Entry 5DRM (X-ray diffraction, 2.24 A resolution); this record covers chains A and B of the 4 polymer chains in the assembly.

# Chain A (and B)
Protein: Estrogen receptor
From: Homo sapiens
Notes: chain B of this document is another copy of the same molecule, construct and numbering; everything in this record applies to it too
UniProtKB: P03372 (ESR1_HUMAN); numbering as in UniProt (aligned over 298-554)
Sequence (257 residues; each row starts with the number of its first residue):
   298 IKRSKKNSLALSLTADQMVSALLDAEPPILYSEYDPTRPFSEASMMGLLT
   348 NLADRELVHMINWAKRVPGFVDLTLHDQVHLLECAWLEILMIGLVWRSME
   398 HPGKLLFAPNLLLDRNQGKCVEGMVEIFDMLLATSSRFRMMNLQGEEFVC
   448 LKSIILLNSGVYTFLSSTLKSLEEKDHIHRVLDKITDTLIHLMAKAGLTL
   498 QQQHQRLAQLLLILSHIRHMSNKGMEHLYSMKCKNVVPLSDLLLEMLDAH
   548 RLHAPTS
Unresolved in the structure: 298-304, 461-465, 549-554 (chain B: 298-304, 332-336, 463, 530-532, 549-554)
Differences from the reference sequence: engineered mutation Ser537 (Tyr in P03372)
Ligand contacts: 4,4'-thiene-2,5-diylbis(3-chlorophenol) (5ET): Met343, Leu346, Leu349, Ala350, Glu353, Leu384, Leu387, Met388, Leu391, Arg394, Phe404, Val418, Glu419, Gly420, Met421, Ile424, Leu428, Gly521, His524, Leu525, Met528
From the paper describing this entry:
  - conformationally variable residues (helix shift): Thr347, Leu525

# How chain A and chain B interact
Contacting residue pairs - 55 pairs, chain A then chain B:
  Ala430(A) with Tyr459(B)
  Arg434(A) with Tyr459(B), hydrogen bond; His476(B)
  Ile451(A) with Leu509(B), hydrophobic
  Asn455(A) with Leu509(B), hydrogen bond (side chain-backbone); His513(B), hydrogen bond
  Ser456(A) with His513(B)
  Val458(A) with His513(B)
  Tyr459(A) with Ala430(B); Arg434(B), hydrogen bond; His513(B)
  Thr460(A) with Met427(B)
  His476(A) with Arg434(B)
  Asp480(A) with Gln502(B); Gln506(B), hydrogen bond
  Thr483(A) with His501(B); Gln502(B); Ala505(B)
  Asp484(A) with Gln498(B), hydrogen bond; Gln502(B), hydrogen bond
  Ile487(A) with His501(B)
  Leu497(A) with Leu497(B), hydrophobic
  His501(A) with Thr483(B); Asp484(B), salt bridge; Ile487(B); His501(B), hydrogen bond; Leu504(B)
  Gln502(A) with Asp484(B), hydrogen bond
  Leu504(A) with His501(B)
  Ala505(A) with Thr483(B); Leu508(B), hydrophobic
  Gln506(A) with Asp480(B), hydrogen bond
  Leu508(A) with Ala505(B), hydrophobic
  Leu509(A) with Ile451(B), hydrophobic; Asn455(B); Leu508(B), hydrophobic; Leu511(B), hydrophobic
  Ile510(A) with Tyr459(B)
  Leu511(A) with Leu509(B), hydrophobic
  Ser512(A) with Leu511(B); Ser512(B), hydrogen bond (side chain-backbone); Arg515(B), hydrogen bond
  His513(A) with Asn455(B), hydrogen bond; Ser456(B); Tyr459(B); Arg515(B), hydrogen bond
  Arg515(A) with Ser512(B), hydrogen bond; His513(B), hydrogen bond; His516(B)
  His516(A) with Arg515(B), hydrogen bond; Asn519(B), hydrogen bond
  Asn519(A) with His516(B), hydrogen bond; Asn519(B)
  Glu523(A) with Glu523(B)
  His547(A) with Lys520(B)
Interface residues without a listed pair, chain A (33 interface residues in all): Met427, Leu479, Lys520
Interface residues without a listed pair, chain B (34 interface residues in all): Gly457, Val458, Thr460, Ile510, His547

# Summary
Chain A and chain B form an interface of 33 and 34 residues respectively; the contacts include 19 hydrogen
bonds and 1 salt bridge. Polar pairs include His501(A)-Asp484(B), Arg434(A)-Tyr459(B) and Asn455(A)-Leu509(B).
Chain A binds 4,4'-thiene-2,5-diylbis(3-chlorophenol). The paper reports conformational variability at
Thr347(A) and Leu525(A).
Chain A and chain B are both Estrogen receptor (Homo sapiens); the structure, Crystal Structure of the
ER-alpha Ligand-binding Domain in complex with a dichloro-substituted, 2,5-diarylthiophene-core ligand
4,4'-thiene-2,5-diylbis(3-chlorophenol), was determined by X-ray diffraction together with 4ZN7, 4ZNH, 4ZNS,
4ZNT, 4ZNU, 4ZNV and 50 further entries from the same study.
